Entry 5MQK (X-ray diffraction, 1.53 A resolution); this record covers chain A.

== Chain A ==
Protein: CREB-binding protein
Source organism: Homo sapiens
Notes: EC 2.3.1.48; fragment: bromodomain
UniProt: Q92793 (CBP_HUMAN); residues 1081-1197 here = UniProt positions 1081-1197
Sequence (119 residues; numbered 1079 to 1197; the number before each row is that of its first residue):
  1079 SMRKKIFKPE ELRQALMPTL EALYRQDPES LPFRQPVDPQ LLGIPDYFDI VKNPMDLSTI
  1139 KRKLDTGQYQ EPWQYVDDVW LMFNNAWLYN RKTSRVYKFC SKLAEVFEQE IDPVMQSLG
Not modelled in the structure: 1079-1080
Construct notes: expression tag (1079-1080)
Residues lining bound ligands: 1-(1-methylindol-3-yl)ethanone (QPR): Pro1110, Phe1111, Val1115, Leu1120, Ile1122, Tyr1125, Ala1164, Tyr1167, Asn1168, Val1174
Swiss-Prot annotation at these positions:
  - region: Asn1162 to Lys1180 (Interaction with ASF1A)
  - natural variant: Tyr1175 (Y1175C: In RSTS1)
  - mutagenesis: Asp1116 (D1116R: Impairs binding to acetylated histones), Phe1126 (F1126A: Impairs binding to acetylated histones), Asn1162 (N1162E/R: Abolishes interaction with ASF1A), Trp1165 (W1165A: Abolishes interaction with ASF1A), Lys1170 (K1170E: Impairs binding to acetylated histones), Ser1179 (S1179I: Impairs interaction with ASF1A), Lys1180 (K1180E: Abolishes interaction with ASF1A), Glu1183 (E1183R: Abolishes interaction with ASF1A)
Reported in the primary citation:
  - binding site for 1-(1-methylindol-3-yl)ethanone: Asn1168

== Overview ==
Bound to chain A: 1-(1-methylindol-3-yl)ethanone. From UniProt: 8 mutagenesis sites. From the paper: a binding
site for 1-(1-methylindol-3-yl)ethanone at Asn1168.
Chain A is CREB-binding protein (Homo sapiens); the structure, Crystal structure of CREBBP bromodomain
complexed with CBP019, was determined by X-ray diffraction, deposited together with 5MPZ, 5MQE and 5MQG.
